4LZ6 - chain A; structure by X-ray diffraction, 3.20 A resolution.

== Chain A ==
Name: BH2163 protein
From: Bacillus halodurans
Reference sequence: Q9KAX3 (Q9KAX3_BACHD); residue numbers follow UniProt; this construct covers 3-448
Sequence (446 residues; row label = number of the first residue in the row):
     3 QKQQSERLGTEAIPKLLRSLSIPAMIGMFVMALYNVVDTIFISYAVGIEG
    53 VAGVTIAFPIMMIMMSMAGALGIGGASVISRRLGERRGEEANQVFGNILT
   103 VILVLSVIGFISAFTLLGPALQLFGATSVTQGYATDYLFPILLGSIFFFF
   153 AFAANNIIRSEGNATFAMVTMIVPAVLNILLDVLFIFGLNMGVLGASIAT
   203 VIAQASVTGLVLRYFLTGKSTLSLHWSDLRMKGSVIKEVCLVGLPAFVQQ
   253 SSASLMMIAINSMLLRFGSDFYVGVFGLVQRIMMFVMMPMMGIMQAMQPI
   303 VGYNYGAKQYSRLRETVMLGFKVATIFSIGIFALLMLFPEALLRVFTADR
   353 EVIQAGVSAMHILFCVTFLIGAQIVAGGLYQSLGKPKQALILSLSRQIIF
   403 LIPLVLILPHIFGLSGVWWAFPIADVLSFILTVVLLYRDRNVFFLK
What the authors report for this chain:
  - mutagenesis - L22A, V241A, V244A, F249A, Q297A: decreased growth in response to drugs
  - mutagenesis - L22A, V241A, V244A, F249A, Q297A: unchanged expression
  - mutagenesis - M33A, D40A, D40K, D40N, I44A, V56A, M67A, M173A, I200A, Q206A, M286A: abolished growth in response to drug
  - mutagenesis - Y36A, N37A, F60A, M63A, Y139A, F150A, F154A: unchanged growth in response to drug

== In short ==
The paper reports that M33A, D40A and D40K, among others, abolish growth in response to drug; L22A, V241A and
V244A, among others, reduce growth in response to drugs; 23 substitutions were tested in all.
Chain A is BH2163 protein (Bacillus halodurans); the structure, Structure of MATE multidrug transporter
DinF-BH, was determined by X-ray diffraction (same publication as 4LZ9).
